Entry 1GUD (X-ray diffraction, 1.71 A resolution); this record covers chain A.

[Chain A]
Protein: D-allose-binding periplasmic protein
Organism: Escherichia coli
Reference sequence: P39265 (ALSB_ECOLI); residues 1-288 here correspond to UniProt positions 24-311 (UniProt number = residue number + 23)
Chain sequence (288 residues; row label = number of the first residue in the row):
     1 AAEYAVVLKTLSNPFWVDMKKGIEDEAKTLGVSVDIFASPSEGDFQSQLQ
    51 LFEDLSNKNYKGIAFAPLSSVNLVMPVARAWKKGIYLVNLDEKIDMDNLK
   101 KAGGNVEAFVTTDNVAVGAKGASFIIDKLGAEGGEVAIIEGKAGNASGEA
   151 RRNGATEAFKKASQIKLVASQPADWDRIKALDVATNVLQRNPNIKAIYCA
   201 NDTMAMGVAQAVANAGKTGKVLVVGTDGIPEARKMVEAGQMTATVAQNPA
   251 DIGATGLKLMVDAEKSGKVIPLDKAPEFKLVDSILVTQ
Bound ions: Zn2+ site 1: Glu-3, Asp-35 (shared with 1 residue of chain B); Zn2+ site 2: Glu-53 (shared with 1 residue of chain B); Zn2+ site 3: Lys-120, Asp-282 (shared with 1 residue of chain B); Zn2+ site 4: Glu-132 (shared with 1 residue of chain B); Zn2+ site 5: Glu-157 (shared with 1 residue of chain B); Zn2+ site 6: Asp-182 (shared with 1 residue of chain B); Zn2+ site 7: Glu-264, Gln-288

[In short]
Glu-3 and Asp-35 form the Zn2+ site 1. Lys-120 and Asp-282 coordinate Zn2+ site 3.
Chain A is D-allose-binding periplasmic protein (Escherichia coli); the structure, Hinge-bending motion of
D-allose binding protein from Escherichia coli: three open conformations, was determined by X-ray diffraction,
deposited together with 1GUB and 1RPJ.
